PDB entry 6XFK | X-ray diffraction, 1.85 A resolution | chains A and B

[Chain A]
Name: Type 3 secretion system pilotin
From: Salmonella typhimurium (strain LT2 / SGSC1412 / ATCC 700720)
Reference sequence: P0CL43 (INVH_SALTY); numbering as in UniProt (aligned over 84-147)
Amino-acid sequence (68 residues; row label = number of the first residue in the row):
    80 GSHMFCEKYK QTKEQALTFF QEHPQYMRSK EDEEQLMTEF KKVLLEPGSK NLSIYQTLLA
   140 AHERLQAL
Disordered / not traced: 80-83, 147
Construct notes: expression tag (80-83)
Disulfide bonds: Cys-85 forms a disulfide with the same residue of a neighbouring copy of this chain

[Chain B]
Name: Type 3 secretion system secretin
Reference sequence: P35672 (SCTC_SALTY); residues 543-558 here = UniProt positions 543-558
Amino-acid sequence (16 residues; numbered 543 to 558; the number before each row is that of its first residue):
   543 DDKLQKWVRV YLDRGQ
Disordered / not traced: 543-545, 557-558

[Interface between chain A and chain B]
Pairs across the interface (29):
  Phe-84(A) with Leu-554(B), hydrophobic
  Tyr-88(A) with Gln-547(B); Val-550(B), hydrophobic
  Thr-91(A) with Val-550(B); Tyr-553(B)
  Lys-92(A) with Leu-546(B); Val-550(B)
  Ala-95(A) with Leu-546(B), hydrophobic
  Phe-99(A) with Leu-546(B), hydrophobic; Trp-549(B)
  Met-106(A) with Trp-549(B)
  Glu-112(A) with Lys-548(B), salt bridge; Trp-549(B), hydrogen bond
  Leu-115(A) with Trp-549(B), hydrophobic
  Met-116(A) with Lys-548(B); Trp-549(B)
  Phe-119(A) with Trp-549(B); Val-552(B), hydrophobic
  Leu-123(A) with Val-552(B), hydrophobic; Arg-556(B)
  Ser-128(A) with Arg-556(B), hydrogen bond (backbone-side chain)
  Lys-129(A) with Arg-556(B), hydrogen bond (backbone-side chain)
  Leu-131(A) with Tyr-553(B), hydrogen bond (backbone-side chain); Arg-556(B)
  Ser-132(A) with Tyr-553(B)
  Ile-133(A) with Trp-549(B); Tyr-553(B), hydrogen bond (backbone-side chain)
  Thr-136(A) with Tyr-553(B)
  Leu-137(A) with Trp-549(B), hydrophobic
Also at the interface, not in a pair above, chain A (21 interface residues in all): Leu-96, Lys-120

[In short]
21 residues of chain A and 9 residues of chain B are in contact; the contacts include 5 hydrogen bonds and 1
salt bridge. Polar contacts include Glu-112(A)/Lys-548(B), Glu-112(A)/Trp-549(B) and Ser-128(A)/Arg-556(B).
Here chain A is Type 3 secretion system pilotin (Salmonella typhimurium (strain LT2 / SGSC1412 / ATCC 700720))
and chain B is Type 3 secretion system secretin. Entry 6XFK (Crystal structure of the type III secretion
system pilotin-secretin complex InvH-InvG) was determined by X-ray diffraction (same publication as 6XFJ).
